7SFS - chains C and Q of the 24 polymer chains in the assembly; structure by electron microscopy, 2.76 A resolution.

== Chain C ==
Protein: Gene 3 protein
From: Shigella phage Sf6
Reference sequence: Q716H2 (Q716H2_BPSFV); residue numbers follow UniProt; this construct covers 1-708
Sequence (708 residues; numbered 1 to 708; the number before each row is that of its first residue):
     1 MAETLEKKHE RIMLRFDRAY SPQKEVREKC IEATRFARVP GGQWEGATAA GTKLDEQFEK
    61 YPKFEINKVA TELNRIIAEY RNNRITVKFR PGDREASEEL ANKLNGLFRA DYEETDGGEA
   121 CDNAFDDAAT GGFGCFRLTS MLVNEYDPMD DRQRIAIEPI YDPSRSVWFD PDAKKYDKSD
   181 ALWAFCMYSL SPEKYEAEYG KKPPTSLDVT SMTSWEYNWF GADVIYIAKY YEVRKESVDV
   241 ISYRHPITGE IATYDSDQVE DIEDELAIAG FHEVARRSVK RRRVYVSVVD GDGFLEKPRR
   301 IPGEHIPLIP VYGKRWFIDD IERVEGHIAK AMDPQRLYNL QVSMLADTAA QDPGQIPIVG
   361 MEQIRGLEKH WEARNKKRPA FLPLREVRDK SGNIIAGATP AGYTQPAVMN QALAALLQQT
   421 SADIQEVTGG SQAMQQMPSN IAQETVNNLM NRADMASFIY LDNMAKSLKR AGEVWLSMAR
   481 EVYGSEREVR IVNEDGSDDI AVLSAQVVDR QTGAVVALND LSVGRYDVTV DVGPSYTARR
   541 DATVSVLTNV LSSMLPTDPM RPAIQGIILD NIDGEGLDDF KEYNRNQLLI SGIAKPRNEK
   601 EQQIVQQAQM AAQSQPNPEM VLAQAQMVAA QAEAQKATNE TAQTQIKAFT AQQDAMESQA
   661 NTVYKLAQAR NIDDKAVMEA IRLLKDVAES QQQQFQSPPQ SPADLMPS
Unresolved in the structure: 144-151, 430-449, 490-509, 672-708

== Chain Q ==
Protein: Gene 7 protein
From: Shigella phage Sf6
Reference sequence: Q716G8 (Q716G8_BPSFV); residue numbers follow UniProt; this construct covers 1-160
Sequence (160 residues; each row starts with the number of its first residue):
     1 MATVLTKGEI VLFALRKFAI ASNASLTDVE PQSIEDGVND LEDMMSEWMI NPGDIGYAFA
    61 TGDEQPLPDD ESGLPRKYKH AVGYQLLLRM LSDYSLEPTP QVLSNAQRSY DALMTDTLVV
   121 PSMRRRGDFP VGQGNKYDVF TSDRYYPGDL PLIDGDIPNA
Unresolved in the structure: 1-4, 151-160

== Chain C / chain Q interface ==
Residue-residue contacts - 27 pairs, chain C then chain Q:
  Glu25(C) - Val139(Q)
  Glu28(C) - Asp138(Q)
  Lys29(C) - Gln133(Q)  hydrogen bond
  Lys29(C) - Tyr137(Q)
  Lys29(C) - Asp138(Q)
  Glu32(C) - Tyr137(Q)  hydrogen bond
  Glu32(C) - Arg144(Q)  salt bridge
  Gln43(C) - Tyr145(Q)
  Trp44(C) - Asp128(Q)
  Trp44(C) - Tyr145(Q)
  Glu45(C) - Arg144(Q)
  Glu45(C) - Tyr145(Q)
  Ala47(C) - Tyr145(Q)
  Tyr61(C) - Arg126(Q)
  Tyr61(C) - Asp128(Q)
  Trp215(C) - Asp138(Q)
  Trp215(C) - Arg144(Q)
  Glu216(C) - Arg144(Q)  salt bridge
  Ala329(C) - Gln133(Q)
  Met332(C) - Gln133(Q)
  Asp333(C) - Gly132(Q)
  Asp333(C) - Gln133(Q)  hydrogen bond (side chain-backbone)
  Arg336(C) - Pro130(Q)
  Arg336(C) - Tyr145(Q)  hydrogen bond
  Leu340(C) - Asp128(Q)
  Leu340(C) - Phe129(Q)  hydrophobic
  Leu340(C) - Pro130(Q)
Interface residues without a listed pair, chain C (19 interface residues in all): Gly46, Ala50, Met344
Interface residues without a listed pair, chain Q (12 interface residues in all): Gly127

== Summary ==
19 residues of chain C and 12 residues of chain Q are in contact, with 4 hydrogen bonds and 2 salt bridges.
Polar pairs include Glu32(C)-Arg144(Q), Glu216(C)-Arg144(Q) and Lys29(C)-Gln133(Q).
Chain C is Gene 3 protein and chain Q is Gene 7 protein, both from Shigella phage Sf6; the structure, In situ
cryo-EM structure of bacteriophage Sf6 portal:gp7 complex at 2.7A resolution, was determined by electron
microscopy together with 7UKJ, 7SPU, 7SG7 and 7SP4 from the same study.
